7ZLS - chains B and C of the 3 polymer chains in the assembly; structure by X-ray diffraction, 1.92 A resolution.

# Chain B
Protein: Elongin-B
Source organism: Homo sapiens
UniProtKB: Q15370 (ELOB_HUMAN); residue numbers follow UniProt; this construct covers 1-118
Amino-acid sequence (118 residues; row label = number of the first residue in the row):
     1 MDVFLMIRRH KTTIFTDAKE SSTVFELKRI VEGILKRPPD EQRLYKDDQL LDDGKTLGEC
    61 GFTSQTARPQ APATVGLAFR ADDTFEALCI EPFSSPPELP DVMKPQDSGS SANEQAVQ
Not modelled in the structure: 105-118
Curated features (UniProtKB/Swiss-Prot):
  - modified residue: Met1 (N-acetylmethionine), Thr84 (Phosphothreonine), Ser108 (Phosphoserine), Ser111 (Phosphoserine)

# Chain C
Protein: Elongin-C
Source organism: Homo sapiens
UniProtKB: Q15369 (ELOC_HUMAN); residues 17-112 here = UniProt positions 17-112
Amino-acid sequence (97 residues; numbered 16 to 112; the number before each row is that of its first residue):
    16 MMYVKLISSD GHEFIVKREH ALTSGTIKAM LSGPGQFAEN ETNEVNFREI PSHVLSKVCM
    76 YFTYKVRYTN SSTEIPEFPI APEIALELLM AANFLDC
Not modelled in the structure: 16, 47-57
Differences from the reference sequence: initiating methionine (16)

# Chain B / chain C interface
Contacting residue pairs - 55 pairs, chain B then chain C:
  Phe4(B) - Thr78(C)
  Met6(B) - Met75(C)  hydrophobic
  Arg8(B) - His27(C)
  Lys11(B) - Asp25(C)  hydrogen bond (side chain-backbone)
  Lys11(B) - Gly26(C)
  Lys11(B) - His27(C)
  Lys11(B) - Glu28(C)  hydrogen bond (backbone-backbone)
  Thr12(B) - Glu28(C)
  Thr13(B) - Glu28(C)  hydrogen bond (backbone-backbone)
  Thr13(B) - Phe29(C)
  Thr13(B) - Ile30(C)  hydrogen bond (backbone-backbone)
  Ile14(B) - Ile30(C)
  Phe15(B) - Tyr18(C)
  Phe15(B) - Phe29(C)  hydrophobic
  Phe15(B) - Ile30(C)  hydrogen bond (backbone-backbone)
  Phe15(B) - Val31(C)  hydrophobic
  Phe15(B) - Ser71(C)
  Phe15(B) - Cys74(C)  hydrophobic
  Phe15(B) - Met75(C)  hydrophobic
  Thr16(B) - Tyr18(C)  hydrogen bond
  Asp17(B) - Lys32(C)  salt bridge
  Ile34(B) - Tyr18(C)
  Ile34(B) - Ile30(C)  hydrophobic
  Leu35(B) - Ile30(C)  hydrophobic
  Arg68(B) - Tyr83(C)  hydrogen bond
  Pro69(B) - Met75(C)
  Pro69(B) - Thr78(C)
  Pro69(B) - Tyr79(C)
  Pro69(B) - Tyr83(C)  hydrophobic
  Gln70(B) - Tyr79(C)
  Gln70(B) - Pro91(C)
  Gln70(B) - Glu92(C)
  Gln70(B) - Phe93(C)
  Gln70(B) - Pro94(C)
  Pro72(B) - Met75(C)
  Glu91(B) - His27(C)
  Pro92(B) - His27(C)  hydrogen bond (backbone-side chain)
  Phe93(B) - His27(C)
  Phe93(B) - Phe29(C)  hydrophobic
  Phe93(B) - Ser67(C)
  Phe93(B) - His68(C)
  Phe93(B) - Ser71(C)
  Ser94(B) - Asp25(C)
  Ser94(B) - Pro66(C)
  Ser94(B) - Ser67(C)  hydrogen bond (backbone-side chain)
  Ser94(B) - His68(C)  hydrogen bond
  Ser95(B) - His68(C)
  Pro96(B) - His68(C)
  Pro96(B) - Glu98(C)
  Pro96(B) - Ile99(C)  hydrophobic
  Pro97(B) - Glu102(C)
  Leu99(B) - Pro97(C)
  Leu99(B) - Glu98(C)
  Pro100(B) - Leu101(C)  hydrophobic
  Met103(B) - Leu101(C)  hydrophobic
Other interface residues (no listed pair), chain B (28 interface residues in all): His10, Ile30
Other interface residues (no listed pair), chain C (29 interface residues in all): His35, Arg82

# Overview
28 residues of chain B face 29 of chain C across their interface, with 10 hydrogen bonds and 1 salt bridge.
Polar contacts include Asp17(B)-Lys32(C), Lys11(B)-Asp25(C) and Thr16(B)-Tyr18(C).
Here chain B is Elongin-B and chain C is Elongin-C, both from Homo sapiens. Entry 7ZLS (co-crystal structure
of SOCS2:ElonginB:ElonginC in complex with compound 13) was determined by X-ray diffraction, deposited
together with 7ZLM, 7ZLN, 7ZLO, 7ZLP and 7ZLR.
